7OUL - chains A and B of the 5 polymer chains in the assembly; structure by X-ray diffraction, 2.80 A resolution.

# Chain A (and B)
Molecule: Multidrug efflux pump subunit AcrB
From: Escherichia coli
Notes: chain B of this document is another copy of the same molecule, construct and numbering; everything in this record applies to it too
UniProtKB: P31224 (ACRB_ECOLI); residues 1-1049 here = UniProt positions 1-1049
Chain sequence (1057 residues; row label = number of the first residue in the row):
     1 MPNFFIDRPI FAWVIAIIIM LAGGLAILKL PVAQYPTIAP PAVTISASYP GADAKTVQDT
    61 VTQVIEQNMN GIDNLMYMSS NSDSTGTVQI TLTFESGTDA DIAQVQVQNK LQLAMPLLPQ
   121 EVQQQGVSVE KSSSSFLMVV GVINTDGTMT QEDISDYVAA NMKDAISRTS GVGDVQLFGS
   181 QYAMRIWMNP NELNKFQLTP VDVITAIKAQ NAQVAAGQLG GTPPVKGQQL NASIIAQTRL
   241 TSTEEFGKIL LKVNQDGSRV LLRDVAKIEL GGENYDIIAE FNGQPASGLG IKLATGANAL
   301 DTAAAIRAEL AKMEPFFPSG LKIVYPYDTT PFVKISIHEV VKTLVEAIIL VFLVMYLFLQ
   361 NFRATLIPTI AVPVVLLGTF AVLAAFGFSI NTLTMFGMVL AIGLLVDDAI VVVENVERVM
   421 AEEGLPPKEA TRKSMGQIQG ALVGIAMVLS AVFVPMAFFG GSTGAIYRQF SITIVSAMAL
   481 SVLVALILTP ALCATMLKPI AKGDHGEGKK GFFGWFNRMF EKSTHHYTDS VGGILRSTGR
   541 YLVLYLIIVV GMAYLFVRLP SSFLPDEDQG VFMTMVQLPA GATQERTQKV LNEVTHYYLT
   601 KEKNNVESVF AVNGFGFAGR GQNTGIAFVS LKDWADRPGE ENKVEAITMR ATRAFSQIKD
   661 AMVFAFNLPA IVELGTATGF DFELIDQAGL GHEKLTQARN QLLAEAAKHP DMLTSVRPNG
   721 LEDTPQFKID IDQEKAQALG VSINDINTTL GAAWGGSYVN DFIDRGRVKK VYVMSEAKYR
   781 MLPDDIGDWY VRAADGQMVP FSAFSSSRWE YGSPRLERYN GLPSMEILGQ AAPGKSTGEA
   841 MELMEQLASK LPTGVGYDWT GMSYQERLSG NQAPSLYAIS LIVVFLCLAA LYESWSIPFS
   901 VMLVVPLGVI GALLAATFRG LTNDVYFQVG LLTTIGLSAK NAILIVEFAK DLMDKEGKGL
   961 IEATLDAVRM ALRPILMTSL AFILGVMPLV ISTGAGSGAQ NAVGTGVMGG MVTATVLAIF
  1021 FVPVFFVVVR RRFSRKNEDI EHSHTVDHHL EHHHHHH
Disordered / not traced: 501-510, 1043-1057 (chain B: 1035-1057)
Sequence notes: engineered mutation Ala971 (Arg in P31224); expression tag (1050-1057)
Ligand contacts: bdm88832 (1KE; 1-(3-chloranyl-5-iodanyl-pyridin-2-yl)piperazine): Leu404, Asp407, Asp408, Val411, Ala441, Leu442, Ile445, Ala446, Leu449, Lys940, Leu944
Swiss-Prot annotation at these positions:
  - mutagenesis: His526 (H526Y: Partially restores chloramphenicol resistance to an AcrZ G30R mutant)
Reported in the primary citation:
  - mutagenesis - I438A, I445A, I943A, L944A: decreased growth in response to all AcrB substrates tested

# How chain A and chain B interact
Residue-residue contacts (129):
  Arg8(A) with Glu893(B)
  Pro9(A) with Glu893(B)
  Ile10(A) with Ala889(B); Glu893(B), hydrogen bond (backbone-side chain); Ser894(B); Trp895(B)
  Phe11(A) with Ala890(B); Glu893(B)
  Val14(A) with Leu886(B); Ala890(B), hydrophobic
  Ile17(A) with Leu886(B), hydrophobic
  Leu21(A) with Ile882(B), hydrophobic; Leu886(B), hydrophobic
  Asp101(A) with Asp73(B); Ile102(B); Gln106(B), hydrogen bond
  Val105(A) with Val105(B), hydrophobic; Asn109(B)
  Gln108(A) with Asn109(B), hydrogen bond (side chain-backbone); Leu113(B)
  Gln112(A) with Gln112(B), hydrogen bond; Leu113(B)
  Gln124(A) with Leu117(B)
  Val127(A) with Leu113(B)
  Val129(A) with Lys110(B), hydrogen bond (backbone-side chain)
  Lys131(A) with Asp73(B), salt bridge; Gln106(B)
  Asn161(A) with Gln687(B)
  Asp164(A) with Gln67(B)
  Ser167(A) with Asn70(B); Gly71(B), hydrogen bond (backbone-backbone)
  Arg168(A) with Met69(B); Ile72(B); Met78(B); Asn820(B), hydrogen bond (side chain-backbone)
  Ser170(A) with Asn74(B), hydrogen bond (side chain-backbone)
  Ala209(A) with Ile743(B)
  Gln210(A) with Gln733(B)
  Gln213(A) with Thr56(B), hydrogen bond; Thr60(B)
  Val214(A) with Thr56(B); Asn747(B)
  Ala215(A) with Tyr49(B), hydrophobic; Gly51(B); Ala52(B), hydrophobic; Gly751(B)
  Ala216(A) with Gly51(B), hydrogen bond (backbone-backbone); Leu750(B), hydrophobic; Trp754(B)
  Gly217(A) with Gly51(B), hydrogen bond (backbone-backbone); Trp754(B); Gly755(B)
  Gln218(A) with Ser84(B), hydrogen bond (side chain-backbone); Gln622(B); Trp754(B); Arg780(B)
  Leu219(A) with Phe727(B), hydrophobic; Trp754(B), hydrophobic; Met781(B); Leu782(B); Pro783(B); Trp809(B), hydrophobic
  Gly220(A) with Gln622(B), hydrogen bond (backbone-side chain); Arg780(B); Met781(B), hydrogen bond (backbone-backbone)
  Gly221(A) with Gln622(B); Arg780(B), hydrogen bond (backbone-side chain); Met781(B)
  Thr222(A) with Tyr275(B); Asp276(B), hydrogen bond; Gln584(B); Gln622(B); Met774(B)
  Pro223(A) with Trp187(B), hydrophobic; Tyr275(B); Ala777(B); Arg780(B), hydrogen bond (backbone-side chain)
  Pro224(A) with Gln584(B); Met781(B), hydrophobic
  Val225(A) with Ala777(B), hydrophobic; Lys778(B); Met781(B)
  Lys226(A) with Glu585(B)
  Gly227(A) with Glu585(B), hydrogen bond (backbone-side chain)
  Gln228(A) with Thr583(B), hydrogen bond (backbone-side chain); Glu585(B); Met781(B)
  Gln229(A) with Gly581(B); Thr583(B); Arg586(B)
  Leu230(A) with Gly581(B); Thr583(B)
  Asn231(A) with Gly581(B), hydrogen bond (backbone-backbone); Gln622(B)
  Ala232(A) with Pro725(B); Trp809(B), hydrophobic
  Ser233(A) with Ser84(B), hydrogen bond; Gln726(B); Phe727(B), hydrogen bond (backbone-backbone)
  Ile234(A) with Phe727(B); Ile729(B), hydrophobic; Trp754(B), hydrophobic
  Ile235(A) with Asp53(B); Gln726(B); Phe727(B), hydrogen bond (backbone-backbone); Lys728(B); Ile729(B), hydrogen bond (backbone-backbone)
  Ala236(A) with Lys728(B), hydrogen bond (backbone-side chain); Ile729(B)
  Gln237(A) with Gln733(B); Ile743(B); Asn747(B)
  Leu250(A) with Glu734(B); Gln737(B), hydrogen bond (backbone-side chain)
  Lys252(A) with Gln737(B)
  Arg259(A) with Glu734(B), salt bridge
  Lys312(A) with Asp858(B), salt bridge
  Phe316(A) with Gln687(B); Gly854(B); Val855(B); Gly856(B)
  Ile763(A) with Asp59(B)
  Arg765(A) with Gly689(B)
  Gly766(A) with Gln63(B), hydrogen bond (backbone-side chain)
  Arg767(A) with Gln63(B); Gln67(B)
  Val768(A) with Asp59(B); Gln63(B), hydrogen bond (backbone-side chain); Gln67(B), hydrogen bond (backbone-side chain)
Other interface residues (no listed pair), chain A (73 interface residues in all): Asp7, Trp13, Ile18, Leu25, Ile102, Gln104, Leu111, Met115, Gln123, Ser128, Glu130, Val172, Thr238, Arg239, Leu251, Val253
Other interface residues (no listed pair), chain B (83 interface residues in all): Pro50, Lys55, Val64, Glu66, Leu75, Thr85, Pro116, Ala582, Ala688, Ile731, Glu810, Gly821, Ile879

# Overview
73 residues of chain A face 83 of chain B across their interface, with 29 hydrogen bonds and 3 salt bridges.
Among the polar pairs are Lys131(A)-Asp73(B), Arg259(A)-Glu734(B) and Lys312(A)-Asp858(B). Chain A binds
bdm88832. From the paper: I438A, I445A and I943A of chain A, among others, reduce growth in response to all
AcrB substrates tested.
Both chains are Multidrug efflux pump subunit AcrB (Escherichia coli). Entry 7OUL (BDM88832 inhibitor bound to
the transmembrane domain of AcrB-R971A) was determined by X-ray diffraction (same publication as 7OUK and
7OUM).
